PDB entry 6IIJ | electron microscopy, 2.84 A resolution | chains C and D of the 4 polymer chains in the assembly

# Chain C
Molecule: VP3
Source organism: Coxsackievirus A10
UniProt: A0A1B3Z4Y8 (A0A1B3Z4Y8_9ENTO); residues 1-240 here correspond to UniProt positions 325-564 (UniProt number = residue number + 324)
Sequence (240 residues; row label = number of the first residue in the row):
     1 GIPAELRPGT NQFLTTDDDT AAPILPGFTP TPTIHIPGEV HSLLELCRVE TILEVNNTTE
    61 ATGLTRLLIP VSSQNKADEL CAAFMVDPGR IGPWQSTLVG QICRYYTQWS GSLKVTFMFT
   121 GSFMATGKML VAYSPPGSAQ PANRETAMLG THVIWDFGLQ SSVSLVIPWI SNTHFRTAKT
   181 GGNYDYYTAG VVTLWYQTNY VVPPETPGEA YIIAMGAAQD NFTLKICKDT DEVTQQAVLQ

# Chain D
Molecule: VP4
Source organism: Coxsackievirus A10
UniProt: A0A1B3Z4Y8 (A0A1B3Z4Y8_9ENTO); numbering as in UniProt (aligned over 1-69)
Sequence (69 residues; row label = number of the first residue in the row):
     1 MGAQVSTQKS GSHETGNVAT GGSTINFTNI NYYKDSYAAS ATRQDFTQDP KKFTQPVLDS
    61 IRELSAPLN
Unresolved in the structure: 1-27, 69

# Chain C / chain D interface
Residue-residue contacts (32):
  Asp18(C) - Ser40(D)
  Asp18(C) - Ala41(D)  hydrogen bond (side chain-backbone)
  Asp19(C) - Ser40(D)  hydrogen bond (backbone-side chain)
  Thr20(C) - Tyr32(D)
  Thr20(C) - Ala38(D)  hydrogen bond (side chain-backbone)
  Ala21(C) - Tyr33(D)
  Ala21(C) - Ala38(D)
  Ala22(C) - Tyr33(D)
  Pro23(C) - Tyr33(D)
  Pro23(C) - Asp35(D)
  Pro23(C) - Tyr37(D)
  Pro23(C) - Ala38(D)
  Ile24(C) - Tyr37(D)
  Leu25(C) - Asp35(D)
  Leu25(C) - Tyr37(D)  hydrogen bond (backbone-side chain)
  Pro26(C) - Asp35(D)
  Gly27(C) - Asp35(D)  hydrogen bond (backbone-side chain)
  Gly38(C) - Phe53(D)
  Glu39(C) - Lys52(D)
  Val40(C) - Phe53(D)  hydrophobic
  His41(C) - Thr47(D)
  Leu44(C) - Gln48(D)
  Glu45(C) - Thr47(D)
  Glu45(C) - Gln48(D)
  Glu45(C) - Asp49(D)
  Glu45(C) - Pro50(D)
  Arg48(C) - Gln48(D)
  Arg48(C) - Thr54(D)
  Val49(C) - Phe53(D)  hydrophobic
  Gln160(C) - Ala66(D)
  Gln160(C) - Pro67(D)
  Gln160(C) - Leu68(D)
Other interface residues (no listed pair), chain C (21 interface residues in all): Phe28, Ser42
Other interface residues (no listed pair), chain D (19 interface residues in all): Asn31, Ala39

# Overview
21 residues of chain C face 19 of chain D across their interface; the contacts include 5 hydrogen bonds. Polar
contacts include Asp18(C)-Ala41(D), Asp19(C)-Ser40(D) and Thr20(C)-Ala38(D).
Here chain C is VP3 and chain D is VP4, both from Coxsackievirus A10. Entry 6IIJ (Cryo-EM structure of CV-A10
mature virion) was determined by electron microscopy (same publication as 6IIO).
